7X6L - chains A and E of the 12 polymer chains in the assembly; structure by electron microscopy, 3.70 A resolution.

== Chain A ==
Protein: Hemagglutinin
Source organism: Influenza A virus (A/Hong Kong/1/1968(H3N2))
UniProtKB: Q91MA7 (HEMA_I68A4); residues 1-329 here correspond to UniProt positions 17-345 (UniProt number = residue number + 16)
Chain sequence (329 residues; row label = number of the first residue in the row):
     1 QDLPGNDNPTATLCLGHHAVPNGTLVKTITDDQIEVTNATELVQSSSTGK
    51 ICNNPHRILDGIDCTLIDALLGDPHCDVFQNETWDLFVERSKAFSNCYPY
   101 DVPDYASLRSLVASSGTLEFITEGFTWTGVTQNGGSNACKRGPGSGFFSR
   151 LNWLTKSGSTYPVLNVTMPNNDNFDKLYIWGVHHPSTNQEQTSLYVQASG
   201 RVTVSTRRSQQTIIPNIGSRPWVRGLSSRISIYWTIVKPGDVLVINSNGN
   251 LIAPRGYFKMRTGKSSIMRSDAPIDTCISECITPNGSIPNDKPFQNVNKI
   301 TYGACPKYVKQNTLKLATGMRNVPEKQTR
Disordered / not traced: 1-8, 328-329
Sequence notes: conflict Pro-9 (Ser25 in Q91MA7)
Cystine bridges: Cys-52/Cys-277, Cys-64/Cys-76, Cys-97/Cys-139, Cys-281/Cys-305
UniProt features mapped onto this chain:
  - site: Arg-329 (Cleavage)
  - glycosylation (N-linked (GlcNAc...) asparagine): Asn-8, Asn-22, Asn-38, Asn-81, Asn-165, Asn-285

== Chain E ==
Protein: Hemagglutinin
Source organism: Influenza A virus
UniProtKB: A0A6M3YUT7 (A0A6M3YUT7_9INFA); residues 1-176 here correspond to UniProt positions 346-521 (UniProt number = residue number + 345)
Chain sequence (176 residues; each row starts with the number of its first residue):
     1 GLFGAIAGFIENGWEGMIDGWYGFRHQNSEGTGQAADLKSTQAAIDQING
    51 KLNRVIEKTNEKFHQIEKEFSEVEGRIQDLEKYVEDTKIDLWSYNAELLV
   101 ALENQHTIDLTDSEMNKLFEKTRRQLRENAEDMGNGCFKIYHKCDNACIE
   151 SIRNGTYDHDVYRDEALNNRFQIKGV
Disordered / not traced: 1-6, 8, 173-176
Cystine bridges: Cys-144/Cys-148
What the authors report for this chain:
  - mutagenesis - D19A, W21A: unchanged binding to 28-12
  - mutagenesis - N49A: decreased binding to 28-12

== Chain A / chain E interface ==
Contacting residue pairs - 12 pairs, chain A then chain E:
  Lys-27(A) with Arg-54(E)
  Thr-28(A) with Arg-54(E), hydrogen bond (backbone-side chain)
  Ile-29(A) with Gly-50(E); Lys-51(E); Glu-103(E)
  Thr-30(A) with Asp-46(E); Gln-47(E); Gly-50(E); Lys-51(E)
  Asp-31(A) with Gln-47(E), hydrogen bond; Arg-54(E), hydrogen bond (backbone-side chain)
  Asp-32(A) with Arg-54(E), salt bridge

== Overview ==
Chain A and chain E each contribute 6 residues to their interface; the contacts include 3 hydrogen bonds and 1
salt bridge. Among the polar pairs are Asp-32(A)/Arg-54(E), Thr-28(A)/Arg-54(E) and Asp-31(A)/Gln-47(E). The
paper reports that N49A of chain E reduces binding to 28-12; D19A and W21A of chain E leave binding to 28-12
unchanged.
Chain A is Hemagglutinin (Influenza A virus (A/Hong Kong/1/1968(H3N2))) and chain E is Hemagglutinin
(Influenza A virus); the structure, Cryo-EM structure of H3 hemagglutinin from A/HongKong/01/1968 in complex
with a neutralizing antibody 28-12, was determined by electron microscopy.
